PDB entry 5O09 | electron microscopy, 3.60 A resolution | chains 1A and 1B of the 24 polymer chains in the assembly

== Chain 1A ==
Name: Tubulin
From: Prosthecobacter dejongeii
Reference sequence: Q8GCC5 (Q8GCC5_9BACT); numbering as in UniProt (aligned over 3-435)
Chain sequence (433 residues; numbered 3 to 435; the number before each row is that of its first residue):
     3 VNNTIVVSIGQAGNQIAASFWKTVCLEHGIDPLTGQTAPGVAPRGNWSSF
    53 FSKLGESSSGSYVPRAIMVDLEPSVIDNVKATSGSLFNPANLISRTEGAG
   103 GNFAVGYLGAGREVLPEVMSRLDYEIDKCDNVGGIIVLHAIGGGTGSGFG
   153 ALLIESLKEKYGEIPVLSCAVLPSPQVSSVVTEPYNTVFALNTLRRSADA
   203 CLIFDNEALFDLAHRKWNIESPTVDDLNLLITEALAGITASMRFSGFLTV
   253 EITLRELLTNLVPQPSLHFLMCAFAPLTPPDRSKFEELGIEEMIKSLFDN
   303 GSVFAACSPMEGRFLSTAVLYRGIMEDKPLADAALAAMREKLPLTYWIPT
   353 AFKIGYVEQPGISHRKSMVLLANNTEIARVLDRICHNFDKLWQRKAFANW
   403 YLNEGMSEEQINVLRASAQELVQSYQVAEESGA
Small-molecule neighbours: GDP (guanosine-5'-diphosphate): Gly12, Gln13, Ala14, Gln17, Ile18, Asp72, Gly102, Gly103, Ala142, Gly144, Gly145, Gly146, Thr147, Gly148, Val173, Ser181, Val182, Glu185, Asn208, Val226, Leu229, Asn230, Ile233

== Chain 1B ==
Name: Tubulin BtubB
From: Prosthecobacter dejongeii
Reference sequence: Q8GCC1 (Q8GCC1_9BACT); residues 1-426 here = UniProt positions 1-426
Chain sequence (426 residues; row label = number of the first residue in the row):
     1 VREILSIHVGQCGNQIADSFWRLALREHGLTEAGTLKEGSNAAANSNMEV
    51 FFHKVRDGKYVPRAVLVDLEPGVIARIEGGDMSQLFDESSIVRKIPGAAN
   101 NWARGYNVEGEKVIDQIMNVIDSAVEKTKGLQGFLMTHSIGGGSGSGLGS
   151 LILERLRQAYPKKRIFTFSVVPSPLISDSAVEPYNAILTLQRILDNADGA
   201 VLLDNEALFRIAKAKLNRSPNYMDLNNIIALIVSSVTASLRFPGKLNTDL
   251 SEFVTNLVPFPGNHFLTASFAPMRGAGQEGQVRTNFPDLARETFAQDNFT
   301 AAIDWQQGVYLAASALFRGDVKAKDVDENMATIRKSLNYASYMPASGGLK
   351 LGYAETAPEGFASSGLALVNHTGIAAVFERLIAQFDIMFDNHAYTHWYEN
   401 AGVSRDMMAKARNQIATLAQSYRDAS
Not modelled in the structure: 1, 38-45, 274-280
Small-molecule neighbours: GDP (guanosine-5'-diphosphate): Gly10, Gln11, Cys12, Gln15, Gly97, Ala98, Asn100, Ser139, Gly141, Gly142, Gly143, Ser144, Gly145, Val170, Ser177, Asp178, Glu182, Asn205, Leu208, Tyr222, Leu225, Asn226, Ile229

== Interface between chain 1A and chain 1B ==
Contacting residue pairs (78; chain 1A residue first):
  Val3(1A) with Ile95(1B)
  Asn4(1A) with Glu70(1B), hydrogen bond; Ile95(1B); Pro96(1B)
  Asp132(1A) with Ile95(1B)
  Asn133(1A) with Ile95(1B); Pro96(1B)
  Ser247(1A) with Gly72(1B)
  Gly248(1A) with Arg76(1B)
  Phe249(1A) with Arg76(1B), hydrogen bond (backbone-side chain); Asn221(1B); Met223(1B), hydrophobic
  Leu250(1A) with Gln15(1B); Asn221(1B); Tyr222(1B); Met223(1B), hydrophobic
  Thr251(1A) with Gln11(1B), hydrogen bond (backbone-side chain)
  Val252(1A) with Gln11(1B)
  Glu253(1A) with Glu70(1B); Gly72(1B)
  Thr255(1A) with Glu70(1B), hydrogen bond
  Arg257(1A) with Ala99(1B); Arg104(1B)
  Glu258(1A) with Glu70(1B); Ala99(1B); Asn100(1B)
  Leu260(1A) with Trp397(1B), hydrogen bond (backbone-side chain)
  Thr261(1A) with Ala99(1B); Asn100(1B); Asn101(1B); Tyr394(1B); Trp397(1B)
  Asn262(1A) with Ser179(1B), hydrogen bond; Ala180(1B), hydrogen bond (side chain-backbone); Val181(1B); Tyr394(1B), hydrogen bond (backbone-side chain)
  Val264(1A) with Tyr394(1B); His396(1B); Trp397(1B), hydrogen bond (backbone-side chain)
  Pro265(1A) with His392(1B); Ala393(1B); Tyr394(1B); His396(1B), hydrogen bond (backbone-side chain)
  Gln266(1A) with His396(1B)
  Pro267(1A) with His396(1B)
  Ser318(1A) with Tyr394(1B), hydrogen bond
  Glu328(1A) with Ser219(1B)
  Asp329(1A) with Ser219(1B), hydrogen bond
  Lys330(1A) with Pro220(1B); Asn221(1B)
  Pro331(1A) with Phe209(1B), hydrophobic; Pro220(1B)
  Asp334(1A) with Leu175(1B); Ile176(1B)
  Leu337(1A) with Ile176(1B), hydrophobic
  Arg341(1A) with Pro174(1B); Leu175(1B)
  Trp349(1A) with Ile387(1B); Asn391(1B); Ala393(1B)
  Ile350(1A) with Ala393(1B), hydrophobic; Tyr394(1B)
  Pro351(1A) with Gln384(1B); Met388(1B)
  Thr352(1A) with Ser177(1B), hydrogen bond (side chain-backbone); Ala180(1B); Gln384(1B); Met388(1B)
  Ala353(1A) with Ser177(1B); Tyr394(1B)
  Phe354(1A) with Ser177(1B), hydrogen bond (backbone-side chain); Asp178(1B), hydrogen bond (backbone-backbone); Ser179(1B)
  Lys355(1A) with Asn100(1B), hydrogen bond; Asp178(1B); Ser179(1B)
  Ile356(1A) with Ile176(1B), hydrophobic; Asp178(1B)
Also at the interface, not in a pair above, chain 1A (42 interface residues in all): Leu263, Leu332, Ala335, Ala338, Tyr348
Also at the interface, not in a pair above, chain 1B (38 interface residues in all): Val73, Gly97, Lys213, Thr395

== In short ==
42 residues of chain 1A face 38 of chain 1B across their interface, with 16 hydrogen bonds. Polar contacts
include Asn4(1A)-Glu70(1B), Phe249(1A)-Arg76(1B) and Thr251(1A)-Gln11(1B). Bound to chain 1A: GDP. Bound to
chain 1B: GDP.
Here chain 1A is Tubulin and chain 1B is Tubulin BtubB, both from Prosthecobacter dejongeii. Entry 5O09
(BtubABC mini microtubule) was determined by electron microscopy (same publication as 5O01).
